6UKE - chains X and B of the 3 polymer chains in the assembly; structure by X-ray diffraction, 1.62 A resolution.

[Chain X]
Protein: HhaI Restriction Endonuclease
Source organism: Haemophilus parahaemolyticus
Notes: EC 3.-.-.-
Reference sequence: I3DBY6 (I3DBY6_HAEPH); residue numbers follow UniProt; this construct covers 1-258
Sequence (258 residues; numbered 1 to 258; the number before each row is that of its first residue):
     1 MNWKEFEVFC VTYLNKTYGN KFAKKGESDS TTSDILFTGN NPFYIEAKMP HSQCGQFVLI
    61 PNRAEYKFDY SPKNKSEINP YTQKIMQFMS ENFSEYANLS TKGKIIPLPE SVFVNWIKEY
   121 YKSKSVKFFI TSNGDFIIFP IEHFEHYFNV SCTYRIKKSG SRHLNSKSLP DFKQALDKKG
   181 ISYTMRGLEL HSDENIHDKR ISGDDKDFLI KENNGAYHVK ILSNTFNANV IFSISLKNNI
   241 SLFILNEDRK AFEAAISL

[Chain B]
Molecule: 13-nt DNA strand
Sequence (13 nucleotides; row label = number of the first residue in the row):
     1 CGXTGCGCTX GGA
Modified residues: 5IU (5-iodo-2'-deoxyuridine-5'-monophosphate) at position 3; 5IU (5-iodo-2'-deoxyuridine-5'-monophosphate) at position 10

[How chain X and chain B interact]
Pairs across the interface (30):
  Glu27(X) with DT9(B), phosphate contact; 5IU_10(B), phosphate contact
  Ser28(X) with DT9(B), phosphate contact
  Ser30(X) with 5IU_10(B), sugar contact
  Gln53(X) with DG5(B), hydrogen bond to the base
  Lys75(X) with DG11(B), salt bridge to the phosphate
  Thr101(X) with DT4(B), hydrogen bond to the phosphate; DG5(B), phosphate contact
  Lys102(X) with 5IU_3(B), salt bridge to the phosphate; DT4(B), hydrogen bond to the phosphate
  Arg155(X) with DT4(B), hydrogen bond to the base; DG5(B), hydrogen bond to the base
  Lys157(X) with DG5(B), base contact; DC6(B), base contact
  Lys158(X) with DG5(B), sugar contact; DC6(B), salt bridge to the phosphate
  Ser159(X) with DC6(B), base contact
  Gly160(X) with DC6(B), base contact; DG7(B), hydrogen bond to the base; DC8(B), base contact
  Ser161(X) with DC6(B), sugar contact; DG7(B), hydrogen bond to the phosphate; DC8(B), hydrogen bond to the base
  His163(X) with DC8(B), phosphate contact
  Arg200(X) with DC6(B), salt bridge to the phosphate
  Leu209(X) with DC6(B), sugar contact
  Lys211(X) with DC6(B), phosphate contact; DG7(B), salt bridge to the phosphate
  Lys220(X) with DG7(B), salt bridge to the phosphate
  Leu222(X) with DC6(B), phosphate contact
Also at the interface, not in a pair above, chain X (20 interface residues in all): Asp29

[Summary]
20 residues of chain X face 9 of chain B across their interface, with 8 hydrogen bonds and 6 salt bridges.
Polar pairs include Gln53(X)-DG5(B), Arg155(X)-DT4(B) and Arg155(X)-DG5(B).
Chain X is HhaI Restriction Endonuclease (Haemophilus parahaemolyticus) and chain B is a 13-nt DNA strand; the
structure, HhaI endonuclease in Complex with Iodine-Labelled DNA, was determined by X-ray diffraction,
deposited together with 6UKF, 6UKG, 6UKH and 6UKI.
